PDB entry 3GLK | X-ray diffraction, 2.10 A resolution | chain A

[Chain A]
Name: Acetyl-CoA carboxylase 2
From: Homo sapiens
Notes: EC 6.4.1.2, 6.3.4.14; fragment: BC domain
Reference sequence: O00763 (ACACB_HUMAN); numbering as in UniProt (aligned over 238-760)
Chain sequence (540 residues; row label = number of the first residue in the row):
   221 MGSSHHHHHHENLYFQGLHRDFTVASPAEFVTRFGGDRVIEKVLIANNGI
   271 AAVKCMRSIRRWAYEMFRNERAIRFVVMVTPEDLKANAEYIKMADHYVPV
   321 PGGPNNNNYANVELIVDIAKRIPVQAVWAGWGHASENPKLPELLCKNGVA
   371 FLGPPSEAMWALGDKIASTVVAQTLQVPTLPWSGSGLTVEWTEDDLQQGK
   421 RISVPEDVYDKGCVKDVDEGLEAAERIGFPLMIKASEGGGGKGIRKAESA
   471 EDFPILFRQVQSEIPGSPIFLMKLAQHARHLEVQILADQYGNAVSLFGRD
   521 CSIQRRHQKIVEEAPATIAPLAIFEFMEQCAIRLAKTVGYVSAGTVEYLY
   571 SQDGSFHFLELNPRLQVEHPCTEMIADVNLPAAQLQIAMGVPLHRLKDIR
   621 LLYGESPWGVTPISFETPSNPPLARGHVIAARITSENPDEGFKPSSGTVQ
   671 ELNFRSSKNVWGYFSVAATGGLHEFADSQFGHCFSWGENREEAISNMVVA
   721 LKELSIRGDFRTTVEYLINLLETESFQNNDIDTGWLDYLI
Disordered / not traced: 221-240, 381-383, 417-420, 459-462, 525-527, 638-641, 655-666, 687-698, 727-730, 752-760
Sequence notes: expression tag (221-237)
Swiss-Prot annotation at these positions:
  - active site: R584
  - binding site (ATP): G458 to G463
  - binding site (Mg(2+)): E567, E580, N582
  - binding site (Mn(2+)): E567, E580, N582
  - modified residue: S469 (Phosphoserine), T753 (Phosphothreonine)
  - mutagenesis: R277 (R277A: Loss of regulation of oligomerization by phosphorylation at S-222), E671 (E671A: Altered regulation of oligomerization by phosphorylation at S-222)

[Overview]
Curated annotation (UniProt) lists active-site residue R584, 6 ATP-binding residues, 3 Mg2+-binding residues
and 3 Mn2+-binding residues.
Chain A is Acetyl-CoA carboxylase 2 (Homo sapiens); the structure, The biotin carboxylase (BC) domain of human
Acetyl-CoA Carboxylase 2 (ACC2), was determined by X-ray diffraction, deposited together with 3GID.
